PDB entry 1YJL | X-ray diffraction, 2.40 A resolution | chain A

[Chain A]
Name: Peptidyl-glycine alpha-amidating monooxygenase
From: Rattus norvegicus
Notes: EC 1.14.17.3; fragment: Peptidylglycine alpha-Hydroxylating Monooxygenase (Residues 50-355)
Reference sequence: P14925 (AMD_RAT); residues 50-355 here = UniProt positions 50-355
Chain sequence (306 residues; numbered 50 to 355; the number before each row is that of its first residue):
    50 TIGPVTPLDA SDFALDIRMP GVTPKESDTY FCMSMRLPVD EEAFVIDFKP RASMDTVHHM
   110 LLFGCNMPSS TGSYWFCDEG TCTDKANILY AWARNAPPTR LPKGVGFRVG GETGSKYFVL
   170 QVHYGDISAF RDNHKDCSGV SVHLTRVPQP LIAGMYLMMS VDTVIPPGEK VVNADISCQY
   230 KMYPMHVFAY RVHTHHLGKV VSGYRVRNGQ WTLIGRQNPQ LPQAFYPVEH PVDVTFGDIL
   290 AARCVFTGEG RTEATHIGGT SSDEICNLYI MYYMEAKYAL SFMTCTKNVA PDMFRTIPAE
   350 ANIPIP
Unresolved in the structure: 101-104, 297-313
Construct notes: engineered mutation Ile314 (Met in P14925)
Disulfides: Cys81-Cys126, Cys114-Cys131, Cys227-Cys334, Cys293-Cys315
Swiss-Prot annotation at these positions:
  - binding site (Cu(2+)): His107, His108, His172, His242, His244
  - mutagenesis: His107 (H107A: Impaired Cu(2+)-binding), His108 (H108A: Impaired Cu(2+)-binding; forms a closed conformer in the presence of citrate with a reduced Cu(2+)-Cu(2+) site separation of 4 Angstroms ...), His172 (H172A: Impaired Cu(2+)-binding), His244 (H244A: Abolished peptidylglycine alpha-hydroxylating monooxygenase activity), Gln272 (Q272E/A: Induces a fully open peptidylglycine monooxygenase structure with Cu(2+) distances of 14 Angstroms)

[Summary]
UniProt lists 5 Cu2+-binding residues and 5 mutagenesis sites.
Chain A is Peptidyl-glycine alpha-amidating monooxygenase (Rattus norvegicus); the structure, Reduced
Peptidylglycine alpha-Hydroxylating Monooxygenase in a new crystal form, was determined by X-ray diffraction,
deposited together with 1YI9, 1YIP and 1YJK.
